Entry 3U4Z (X-ray diffraction, 2.30 A resolution); this record covers chain A.

[Chain A]
Protein: Telomerase-associated protein 82
Source organism: Tetrahymena thermophila
Reference sequence: D2CVN6 (D2CVN6_TETTH); residue numbers follow UniProt; this construct covers 375-483
Sequence (109 residues; numbered 375 to 483; the number before each row is that of its first residue):
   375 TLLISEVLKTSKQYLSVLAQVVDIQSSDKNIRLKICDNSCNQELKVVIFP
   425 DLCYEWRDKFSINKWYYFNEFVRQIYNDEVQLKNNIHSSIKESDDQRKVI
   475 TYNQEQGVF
What the authors report for this chain:
  - mutagenesis - K403A, R406A, K419A, F423A, Y450A, K457A: decreased binding to ssDNA
  - mutagenesis - K408A: unchanged binding to ssDNA

[Summary]
The paper reports that K403A, R406A and K419A, among others, reduce binding to ssDNA; K408A leaves binding to
ssDNA unchanged; 7 substitutions were tested in all.
Chain A is Telomerase-associated protein 82 (Tetrahymena thermophila); the structure, Crystal Structure of the
Tetrahymena telomerase processivity factor Teb1 OB-B, was determined by X-ray diffraction, deposited together
with 3U4V, 3U58 and 3U50.
